PDB entry 8V9J | electron microscopy, 3.10 A resolution | chains A and E of the 59 polymer chains in the assembly

[Chain A]
Molecule: 23S Ribosomal RNA
Organism: Mycolicibacterium smegmatis MC2 155
Sequence (3164 nucleotides; row label = number of the first residue in the row; numbers below 1 keep their minus sign (U-2 is residue -2)):
    -2 UUGUAAGUGUUUAAGGGCGCAUGGUGGAUGCCUUGGCACUGGGAGCCGAU
    48 GAAGGACGUAGGAGGCUGCGAUAAGCCUCGGGGAGCUGUCAACCGAGCGU
    98 UGAUCCGAGGAUGUCCGAAUGGGGAAACCCGGCACGAGUGAUGUCGUGUC
   148 ACCAGGCGCUGAAUAUAUAGGCGUCUGGGGGGAACGCGGGGAAGUGAAAC
   198 AUCUCAGUACCCGUAGGAAGAGAAAACAAAAUGUGAUUCCGUGAGUAGUG
   248 GCGAGCGAAAGCGGAGGAUGGCUAAACCGUAUGCAUGUGAUACCGGGUAG
   298 GGGUUGUGUGUGCGGGGUUGUGGGACCUAUCUUUCCGGCUCUACCUGGCU
   348 GGAGGGCAGUGAGAAAAUGUUGUGGUUAGCGGAAAUGGCUUGGGAUGGCC
   398 UGCCGUAGACGGUGAGAGCCCGGUACGUGAAAACCCGACGUCUGUCUUGA
   448 UGGUGUUCCCGAGUAGCAGCGGGCCCGUGGAAUCUGCUGUGAAUCUGCCG
   498 GGACCACCCGGUAAGCCUGAAUACUUCCCAGUGACCGAUAGCGGAUUAGU
   548 ACCGUGAGGGAAUGGUGAAAAGUACCCCGGGAGGGGAGUGAAAGAGUACC
   598 UGAAACCGUGCGCUUACAAUCCGUCAGAGCCCUCGACGUGUCGUGGGGUG
   648 AUGGCGUGCCUUUUGAAGAAUGAGCCUGCGAGUCAGGGACAUGUCGCGAG
   698 GUUAACCCGGGUGGGGUAGCCGCAGCGAAAGCGAGUCUGAAUAGGGCGUA
   748 UCCACACAAGAGUGUGUGGUGUAGUGGUGUGUUCUGGACCCGAAGCGGAG
   798 UGAUCUACCCAUGGCCAGGGUGAAGCGCGGGUAAGACCGCGUGGAGGCCC
   848 GAACCCACUUAGGUUGAAGACUGAGGGGAUGAGCUGUGGGUAGGGGUGAA
   898 AGGCCAAUCAAACUCCGUGAUAGCUGGUUCUCCCCGAAAUGCAUUUAGGU
   948 GCAGCGUCGCAUGUUUCUUGCCGGAGGUAGAGCUACUGGAUGGCCGAUGG
   998 GCCCCACAGGGUUACUGACGUCAGCCAAACUCCGAAUGCCGGUAAGUCCA
  1048 AGAGUGCGGCAGUGGGACGGCGGGGGAUAAGCUCCGUGCGUCGAGAGGGA
  1098 AACAGCCCAGAUCGCCGGCUAAGGCCCCUAAGCGUGUGCUAAGUGGAAAA
  1148 GGAUGUGCAGUCGCGAAGACAACCAGGAGGUUGGCUUAGAAGCAGCCACC
  1198 CUUGAAAGAGUGCGUAAUAGCUCACUGGUCAAGUGAUUGUGCGCCGAUAA
  1248 UGUAGCGGGGCUCAAGCACACCGCCGAAGCCGCGGCAGCCAACGUGUUGG
  1298 CUGGGUAGGGGAGCGUCCUGCAUCCGGUGAAGCCGCCGAGUGAUCGAGUG
  1348 GUGGAGGGUGUGGGAGUGAGAAUGCAGGCAUGAGUAGCGAUUAGGCAAGU
  1398 GAGAACCUUGCCCGCCGAAAGACCAAGGGUUCCUGGGCCAGGCCAGUCCG
  1448 CCCAGGGUGAGUCGGGACCUAAGGCGAGGCCGACAGGCGUAGUCGAUGGA
  1498 CAACGGGUUGAUAUUCCCGUACCCGUGUAUGUGCGUCCAUGAUGAAUCAG
  1548 CGGUACUAACCAUCCAAAACCACCGUGACCGCACCUUUCGGGGUGUGGCG
  1598 UUGGUGGGGCUGCAUGGGACCUUCGUUGGUAGUAGUCAAGCGAUGGGGUG
  1648 ACGCAGGAAGGUAGCCGUACCGGUCAGUGGUAAUACCGGGGUAAGCCUGU
  1698 AGGGAGUCAGAUAGGUAAAUCCGUCUGGCAUAUAUCCUGAGAGGUGAUGC
  1748 AUAGCCGAGUGAGGCGAAUUCGGUGAUCCUAUGCUGCCGAGAAAAGCCUC
  1798 UAGCGAGGACAUACACGGCCCGUACCCCAAACCAACACAGGUGGUCAGGU
  1848 AGAGAAUACUAAGGCGUACGAGUGAACUAUGGUUAAGGAACUCGGCAAAA
  1898 UGCCCCCGUAACUUCGGGAGAAGGGGGACCCACAUGGCGUGUAAGCCUUU
  1948 ACGGCCCAAGCGUGAGUGGGUGGCACAAACCAGUGAGAAGCGACUGUUUA
  1998 CUAAAAACACAGGUCCGUGCGAAGUCGCAAGACGAUGUAUACGGACUGAC
  2048 GCCUGCCCGGUGCUGGAAGGUUAAGAGGACCCGUUAACUCCCUUUGGGGG
  2098 UGAAGCGGAGAAUUUAAGCCCCAGUAAACGGCGGUGGUAACUAUAACCAU
  2148 CCUAAGGUAGCGAAAUUCCUUGUCGGGUAAGUUCCGACCUGCACGAAUGG
  2198 CGUAACGACUUCUCAACUGUCUCAACCAUAGACUCGGCGAAAUUGCACUA
  2248 CGAGUAAAGAUGCUCGUUACGCGCGGCAGGACGAAAAGACCCCGGGACCU
  2298 UCACUACAACUUGGUAUUGGUGCUCGAUACGGUUUGUGUAGGAUAGGUGG
  2348 GAGACUGUGAAGCUCACACGCCAGUGUGGGUGGAGUCGUUGUUGAAAUAC
  2398 CACUCUGAUCGUAUUGGGCCUCUAACCUCGGACCGUAUAUCCGGUUCAGG
  2448 GACAGUGCCUGGUGGGUAGUUUAACUGGGGCGGUUGCCUCCUAAAAUGUA
  2498 ACGGAGGCGCCCAAAGGUUCCCUCAACCUGGACGGCAAUCAGGUGUUGAG
  2548 UGUAAGUGCACAAGGGAGCUUGACUGCGAGACGGACAUGUCGAGCAGGGA
  2598 CGAAAGUCGGGACUAGUGAUCCGGCACCUCUGAGUGGAAGGGGUGUCGCU
  2648 CAACGGAUAAAAGGUACCCCGGGGAUAACAGGCUGAUCUUCCCCAAGAGU
  2698 CCAUAUCGACGGGAUGGUUUGGCACCUCGAUGUCGGCUCGUCGCAUCCUG
  2748 GGGCUGGAGCAGGUCCCAAGGGUUGGGCUGUUCGCCCAUUAAAGCGGCAC
  2798 GCGAGCUGGGUUUAGAACGUCGUGAGACAGUUCGGUCUCUAUCCGCCGCG
  2848 CGCGUCAGAAGCUUGAGGAAACCUGUCCCUAGUACGAGAGGACCGGGACG
  2898 GACGAACCUCUGGUAUACCAGUUGUCCCACCAGGGGCACGGCUGGAUAGC
  2948 CACGUUCGGACAGGAUAACCGCUGAAAGCAUCUAAGCGGGAAACCUCUUC
  2998 CAAGACCAGGCUUCUCACCCUCUAGGAGGGAUAAGGCCCCCCGCAGACCA
  3048 CGGGAUUGAUAGACCAGACCUGGAAGCCUAGUAAUAGGUGCAGGGAACUG
  3098 GCACUAACCGGCCGAAAACUUACAACACCCCAUAAUCGUUGUAAGAAGAA
  3148 AACAUUGACGCACC
Disordered / not traced: -2 to 1, 1563-1608, 3121-3161

[Chain E]
Name: 50S Ribosomal Protein L4
Organism: Mycolicibacterium smegmatis MC2 155
UniProt: A0QSD2 (RL4_MYCS2); numbering as in UniProt (aligned over 1-215)
Chain sequence (215 residues; each row starts with the number of its first residue):
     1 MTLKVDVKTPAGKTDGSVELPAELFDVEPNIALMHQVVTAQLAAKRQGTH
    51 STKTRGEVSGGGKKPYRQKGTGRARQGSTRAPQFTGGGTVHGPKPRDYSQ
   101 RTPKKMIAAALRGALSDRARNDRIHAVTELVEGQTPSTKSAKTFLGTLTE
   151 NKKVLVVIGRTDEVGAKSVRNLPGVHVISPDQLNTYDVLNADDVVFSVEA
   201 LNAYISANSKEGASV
Disordered / not traced: 1, 211-215

[How chain A and chain E interact]
Pairs across the interface - 139 pairs, chain A then chain E:
  C34(A) - Ser51(E)  sugar contact
  A35(A) - Thr49(E)  base contact
  A35(A) - Ser51(E)  sugar contact
  A35(A) - Pro95(E)  sugar contact
  C401(A) - Lys139(E)  phosphate contact
  G402(A) - Thr138(E)  sugar contact
  G402(A) - Lys142(E)  base contact
  G402(A) - Asn171(E)  hydrogen bond to the sugar
  G402(A) - Leu172(E)  base contact
  U403(A) - Pro136(E)  sugar contact
  U403(A) - Ser137(E)  phosphate contact
  U403(A) - Thr138(E)  hydrogen bond to the phosphate
  U403(A) - Lys167(E)  hydrogen bond to the base
  U403(A) - Arg170(E)  phosphate contact
  A404(A) - Arg170(E)  salt bridge to the phosphate
  A404(A) - Asn171(E)  phosphate contact
  G405(A) - Asn171(E)  hydrogen bond to the sugar
  A422(A) - Arg170(E)  hydrogen bond to the sugar
  U529(A) - Gln47(E)  hydrogen bond to the sugar
  G530(A) - Gln47(E)  hydrogen bond to the sugar
  G530(A) - Thr49(E)  hydrogen bond to the base
  A531(A) - Leu42(E)  hydrogen bond to the base
  A531(A) - Arg46(E)  phosphate contact
  A531(A) - Gln47(E)  hydrogen bond to the phosphate
  C532(A) - Arg46(E)  salt bridge to the phosphate
  C532(A) - Thr49(E)  sugar contact
  C532(A) - His50(E)  phosphate contact
  U536(A) - Thr85(E)  base contact
  A537(A) - Gly86(E)  hydrogen bond to the phosphate
  G538(A) - Thr89(E)  phosphate contact
  C539(A) - Lys53(E)  salt bridge to the phosphate
  G540(A) - Lys53(E)  phosphate contact
  G540(A) - Val58(E)  phosphate contact
  G540(A) - Ser59(E)  hydrogen bond to the phosphate
  G540(A) - Arg80(E)  sugar contact
  G546(A) - Ser59(E)  base contact
  G557(A) - Gly60(E)  phosphate contact
  G557(A) - Gly61(E)  hydrogen bond to the phosphate
  A558(A) - Arg80(E)  salt bridge to the phosphate
  G675(A) - Thr85(E)  base contact
  A678(A) - Val90(E)  sugar contact
  A678(A) - His91(E)  phosphate contact
  G679(A) - His91(E)  phosphate contact
  U680(A) - His91(E)  stacking on the base
  C681(A) - Arg96(E)  phosphate contact
  A682(A) - Arg96(E)  salt bridge to the phosphate
  G684(A) - Arg101(E)  hydrogen bond to the base
  C692(A) - Asn30(E)  phosphate contact
  C692(A) - Leu33(E)  sugar contact
  C692(A) - Met106(E)  base contact
  G693(A) - Asn30(E)  hydrogen bond to the phosphate
  G693(A) - Met106(E)  sugar contact
  C694(A) - Lys105(E)  hydrogen bond to the sugar
  G698(A) - Lys105(E)  salt bridge to the phosphate
  U699(A) - Lys105(E)  salt bridge to the phosphate
  U700(A) - Arg101(E)  phosphate contact
  U700(A) - Pro103(E)  phosphate contact
  U700(A) - Lys104(E)  phosphate contact
  G706(A) - Arg160(E)  hydrogen bond to the sugar
  G706(A) - Gln182(E)  base contact
  G708(A) - His176(E)  hydrogen bond to the base
  G708(A) - Asn184(E)  base contact
  G708(A) - Asp187(E)  hydrogen bond to the base
  U709(A) - Gln41(E)  sugar contact
  U709(A) - Ala44(E)  sugar contact
  U709(A) - Lys45(E)  base contact
  U709(A) - Asn184(E)  sugar contact
  G710(A) - Gln41(E)  hydrogen bond to the phosphate
  G710(A) - Ile107(E)  phosphate contact
  G710(A) - Asp181(E)  hydrogen bond to the sugar
  G710(A) - Gln182(E)  hydrogen bond to the base
  G710(A) - Asn184(E)  sugar contact
  G711(A) - Ile107(E)  phosphate contact
  G713(A) - Lys104(E)  base contact
  G773(A) - Pro103(E)  sugar contact
  G773(A) - Met106(E)  base contact
  G774(A) - Gln36(E)  hydrogen bond to the base
  G774(A) - Arg101(E)  salt bridge to the phosphate
  G774(A) - Thr102(E)  sugar contact
  G774(A) - Pro103(E)  sugar contact
  U775(A) - Gln100(E)  phosphate contact
  U775(A) - Arg101(E)  phosphate contact
  C786(A) - His91(E)  hydrogen bond to the sugar
  C787(A) - Val90(E)  sugar contact
  C788(A) - Arg55(E)  salt bridge to the phosphate
  C788(A) - Pro82(E)  phosphate contact
  C788(A) - Gln83(E)  sugar contact
  G789(A) - Arg55(E)  salt bridge to the phosphate
  G789(A) - Lys64(E)  phosphate contact
  G789(A) - Gln68(E)  hydrogen bond to the sugar
  G789(A) - Arg75(E)  sugar contact
  G789(A) - Gly77(E)  hydrogen bond to the phosphate
  G789(A) - Ser78(E)  phosphate contact
  A790(A) - Lys64(E)  salt bridge to the phosphate
  A790(A) - Gln68(E)  sugar contact
  A790(A) - Gly77(E)  phosphate contact
  A791(A) - Lys64(E)  phosphate contact
  U911(A) - Lys63(E)  phosphate contact
  C912(A) - Lys63(E)  phosphate contact
  C913(A) - Gly62(E)  phosphate contact
  G916(A) - Thr54(E)  hydrogen bond to the base
  G916(A) - Arg55(E)  hydrogen bond to the sugar
  G916(A) - Gly56(E)  base contact
  U922(A) - Arg75(E)  hydrogen bond to the base
  G1317(A) - Tyr186(E)  hydrogen bond to the sugar
  A1319(A) - Lys153(E)  salt bridge to the phosphate
  U1320(A) - Lys152(E)  salt bridge to the phosphate
  G1359(A) - His35(E)  hydrogen bond to the sugar
  G1360(A) - His35(E)  phosphate contact
  G1361(A) - Arg46(E)  sugar contact
  A1362(A) - Arg96(E)  salt bridge to the phosphate
  G1363(A) - Thr52(E)  base contact
  G1363(A) - Thr89(E)  base contact
  G1363(A) - His91(E)  sugar contact
  G1363(A) - Pro93(E)  base contact
  A1369(A) - Gln83(E)  base contact
  U1370(A) - Gly72(E)  base contact
  U1370(A) - Arg73(E)  hydrogen bond to the base
  U1370(A) - Ala74(E)  phosphate contact
  G1371(A) - Ala74(E)  phosphate contact
  G1371(A) - Gln76(E)  hydrogen bond to the sugar
  G1371(A) - Gln83(E)  hydrogen bond to the base
  C1372(A) - Arg73(E)  salt bridge to the phosphate
  C1372(A) - Gln83(E)  sugar contact
  C1372(A) - Phe84(E)  sugar contact
  C1372(A) - Thr85(E)  hydrogen bond to the sugar
  A1373(A) - Thr85(E)  hydrogen bond to the sugar
  A2283(A) - Gly70(E)  phosphate contact
  A2283(A) - Gly72(E)  phosphate contact
  A2284(A) - Lys69(E)  hydrogen bond to the sugar
  A2284(A) - Gly70(E)  hydrogen bond to the phosphate
  A2284(A) - Gly72(E)  phosphate contact
  A2284(A) - Arg75(E)  base contact
  G2285(A) - Lys69(E)  salt bridge to the phosphate
  C2667(A) - Lys69(E)  phosphate contact
  G2668(A) - Gln68(E)  hydrogen bond to the phosphate
  G2668(A) - Lys69(E)  salt bridge to the phosphate
  G2668(A) - Arg75(E)  phosphate contact
  G2669(A) - Arg75(E)  salt bridge to the phosphate
Other interface residues (no listed pair), chain A (82 interface residues in all): C36, A406, C423, G556, C676, G677, A701, G712, G784, C1318
Other interface residues (no listed pair), chain E (82 interface residues in all): Ala32, Thr39, Ala43, Thr71, Gly92, Ala108, Pro173, Leu183, Asn190

[Summary]
The chain A/chain E interface involves 82 residues from each chain, with 39 hydrogen bonds, 18 salt bridges
and 1 aromatic stacking contact. Polar pairs include U403(A)-Lys167(E), G530(A)-Thr49(E) and A531(A)-Leu42(E).
Here chain A is 23S Ribosomal RNA and chain E is 50S Ribosomal Protein L4, both from Mycolicibacterium
smegmatis MC2 155. Entry 8V9J (Cryo-EM structure of the Mycobacterium smegmatis 70S ribosome in complex with
hibernation factor Msmeg1130 (Balon) (Structure ...) was determined by electron microscopy, deposited together
with 8V9K and 8V9L.
